5W9L - chains E and F of the 10 polymer chains in the assembly; structure by electron microscopy, 4.80 A resolution (low resolution: residue-level contacts below are approximate; hydrogen-bond / salt-bridge calls are withheld).

== Chain E ==
Molecule: G4 vh
From: Mus musculus
Amino-acid sequence (233 residues; each row starts with the number of its first residue; a row labelled like 82A-82C holds insertion residues (82A, then the next letters in order)):
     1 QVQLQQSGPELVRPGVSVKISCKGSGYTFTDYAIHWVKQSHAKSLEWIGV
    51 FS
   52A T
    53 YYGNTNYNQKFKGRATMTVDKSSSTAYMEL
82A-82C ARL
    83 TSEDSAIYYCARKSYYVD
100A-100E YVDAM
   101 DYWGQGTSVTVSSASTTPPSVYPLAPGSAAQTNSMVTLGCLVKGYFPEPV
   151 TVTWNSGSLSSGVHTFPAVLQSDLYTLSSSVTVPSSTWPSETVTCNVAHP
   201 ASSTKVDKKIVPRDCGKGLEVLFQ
Unresolved in the structure: 111-224
Disulfides: Cys22-Cys92

== Chain F ==
Molecule: G4 vl
From: Mus musculus
Amino-acid sequence (218 residues; row label = number of the first residue in the row; a row labelled like 27A-27D holds insertion residues (27A, then the next letters in order)):
     1 DIVLTQSPASLAVSLGQRATISCRASE
27A-27D SVDN
    28 YGISFMNWFQQKPGQPPKLLISATSNQGSGVPARFIGSGSGTDFSLNIHP
    78 VEEDDTAMYFCQQSKEVPRTFGGGTKLEIKRTDAAPTVSIFPPSSEQLTS
   128 GGASVVCFLNNFYPKDINVKWKIDGSERQNGVLNSWTDQDSKDSTYSMSS
   178 TLTLTKDEYERHNSYTCEATHKTSTSPIVKSFNRNEC
Unresolved in the structure: 108-214
Disulfides: Cys23-Cys88

== Interface between chain E and chain F ==
Residue-residue contacts (30; chain E residue first):
  Gln39(E) with Gln38(F)
  Ala42(E) with Met85(F); Phe87(F)
  Lys43(E) with Ala9(F); Gly100(F); Gly101(F); Thr102(F)
  Leu45(E) with Phe98(F)
  Glu46(E) with Phe98(F)
  Trp47(E) with Pro95(F); Arg96(F)
  Asn60(E) with Pro95(F)
  Tyr91(E) with Gln38(F); Gln42(F); Pro43(F)
  Tyr98(E) with Leu46(F); Ser56(F)
  Val99(E) with Thr51(F)
  Tyr100A(E) with Phe32(F)
  Val100B(E) with Ile30(F)
  Asp100C(E) with Asn34(F); Ser91(F); Arg96(F)
  Met100E(E) with Leu46(F)
  Trp103(E) with Phe36(F); Pro43(F); Pro44(F); Lys45(F); Leu46(F)
  Gly104(E) with Pro43(F)
Also at the interface, not in a pair above, chain E (18 interface residues in all): Ala100D, Gln105
Also at the interface, not in a pair above, chain F (25 interface residues in all): Ser49, Val94, Lys103

== In short ==
Chain E and chain F form an interface of 18 and 25 residues respectively.
Chain E is G4 vh and chain F is G4 vl, both from Mus musculus; the structure, MERS S ectodomain trimer in
complex with variable domain of neutralizing antibody G4, was determined by electron microscopy (same
publication as 5VZR, 5W9H, 5W9I, 5W9J, 5W9K, 5W9M and 3 further entries).
